PDB entry 5YAP | X-ray diffraction, 1.80 A resolution | chains C and D of the 4 polymer chains in the assembly

# Chain C (and D)
Protein: Scyllo-inositol dehydrogenase with L-glucose dehydrogenase activity
Organism: Paracoccus laeviglucosivorans Nakamura 2015
Notes: chain D of this document is another copy of the same molecule, construct and numbering; everything in this record applies to it too
UniProtKB: K7ZP76 (K7ZP76_9RHOB); residues 1-372 here = UniProt positions 1-372
Amino-acid sequence (380 residues; row label = number of the first residue in the row):
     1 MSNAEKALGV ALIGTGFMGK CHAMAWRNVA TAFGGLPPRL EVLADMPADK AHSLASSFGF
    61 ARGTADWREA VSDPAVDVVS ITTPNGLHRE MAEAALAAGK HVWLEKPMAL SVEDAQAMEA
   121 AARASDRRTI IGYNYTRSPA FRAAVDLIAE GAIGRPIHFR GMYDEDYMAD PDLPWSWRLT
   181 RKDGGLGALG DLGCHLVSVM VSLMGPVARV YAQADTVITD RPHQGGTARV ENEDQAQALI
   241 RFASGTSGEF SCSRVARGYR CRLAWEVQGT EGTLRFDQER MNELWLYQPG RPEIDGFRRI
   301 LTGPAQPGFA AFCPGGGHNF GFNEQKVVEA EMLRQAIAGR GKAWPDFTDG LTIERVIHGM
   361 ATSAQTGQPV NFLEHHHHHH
Not modelled in the structure: 1-6, 373-380 (chain D: 1-6, 171-174, 373-380)
Sequence notes: engineered mutation S72 (Asn in K7ZP76); expression tag (373-380)
Small-molecule neighbours:
  - L-glucono-1,5-lactone (8S0): F17, K106, Y135, Y163, E165, Y167, D191, L192, H195, C261
  - NADH (NAI; 1,4-dihydronicotinamide adenine dinucleotide): I13, G14, T15, G16, F17, M18, A44, D45, M46, K50, W67, T82, T83, P84, N85, L87, H88, M91, E105, K106, P107, G132, N134, Y135, H195, F322, K326
From the paper describing this entry:
  - binding site for L-glucono-1,5-lactone: F17, K106, Y135, Y163, E165, L192, H195, H318
  - catalytic residues: K106, D191, H195
  - mutagenesis - K106A, D191A, H195A: abolished catalytic activity
  - specificity-determining residues: R178
  - mutagenesis - R178A (10-fold), H318A: decreased catalytic activity on scyllo-inositol
  - mutagenesis - R178A (approximately 5-fold): increased catalytic activity on L-glucose
  - mutagenesis - H318A: abolished catalytic activity on L-glucose

# How chain C and chain D interact
Pairs across the interface (81):
  F17(C) with C313(D), hydrophobic; P314(D), hydrophobic; H318(D)
  K20(C) with T31(D), hydrogen bond (side chain-backbone); A32(D), hydrogen bond (side chain-backbone); A311(D), hydrogen bond (side chain-backbone)
  M24(C) with N28(D); T31(D); F312(D)
  R27(C) with R27(D), hydrogen bond (backbone-side chain); N28(D); T31(D); P37(D)
  N28(C) with M24(D); R27(D); N28(D)
  A30(C) with S57(D)
  T31(C) with K20(D), hydrogen bond (backbone-side chain); M24(D); S57(D), hydrogen bond (backbone-backbone); F58(D)
  A32(C) with K20(D), hydrogen bond (backbone-side chain)
  G34(C) with S57(D)
  G35(C) with S57(D)
  L36(C) with S56(D)
  P37(C) with R27(D); S56(D); S57(D)
  S56(C) with L36(D); P37(D)
  S57(C) with A30(D); T31(D), hydrogen bond (backbone-backbone); G34(D); G35(D)
  F58(C) with T31(D)
  Y135(C) with H318(D)
  R260(C) with L301(D); G316(D); G317(D)
  C261(C) with G317(D); H318(D)
  Q278(C) with N319(D)
  E279(C) with R299(D), salt bridge; L301(D); N319(D), hydrogen bond (backbone-side chain)
  R280(C) with R280(D); E283(D), salt bridge; N319(D)
  M281(C) with N319(D)
  E283(C) with R280(D), salt bridge
  R299(C) with E279(D), salt bridge
  L301(C) with R260(D); E279(D)
  A311(C) with K20(D), hydrogen bond (backbone-side chain)
  F312(C) with M24(D); N323(D), hydrogen bond (backbone-side chain)
  C313(C) with F17(D), hydrophobic
  P314(C) with F17(D), hydrophobic
  G315(C) with Y167(D)
  G316(C) with Y167(D), hydrogen bond (backbone-side chain); R260(D)
  G317(C) with R260(D); C261(D)
  H318(C) with F17(D); Y135(D), hydrogen bond; Y167(D), hydrogen bond; C261(D); F322(D)
  N319(C) with Q278(D); E279(D), hydrogen bond (side chain-backbone); R280(D); M281(D), hydrogen bond (side chain-backbone); G321(D); F322(D), hydrogen bond (backbone-backbone)
  G321(C) with N319(D); G321(D)
  F322(C) with H318(D); N319(D), hydrogen bond (backbone-backbone)
  N323(C) with F312(D), hydrogen bond (side chain-backbone); E324(D), hydrogen bond
  E324(C) with N323(D), hydrogen bond
Also at the interface, not in a pair above, chain C (43 interface residues in all): A23, G59, E165, W285, F320
Also at the interface, not in a pair above, chain D (44 interface residues in all): A23, G59, Y163, W285, G315, F320

# Overview
The interface between chain C and chain D involves 43 residues on one side and 44 on the other; the contacts
include 21 hydrogen bonds and 4 salt bridges. Polar pairs include E279(C)-R299(D), R280(C)-E283(D) and
K20(C)-T31(D). From the paper: catalytic residues K106(C), D191(C) and H195(C); K106A, D191A and H195A of
chain C abolish catalytic activity; 5 substitutions were tested in all.
Chain C and chain D are both Scyllo-inositol dehydrogenase with L-glucose dehydrogenase activity (Paracoccus
laeviglucosivorans Nakamura 2015); the structure, Crystal structure of scyllo-inositol dehydrogenase with
L-glucose dehydrogenase activity complexed with L-glucono-1,5-lactone, was determined by X-ray diffraction
(same publication as 5YA8, 5YAB and 5YAQ).
